1WU5 - chain A; structure by X-ray diffraction, 2.20 A resolution.

== Chain A ==
Molecule: xylanase Y
Source organism: Bacillus halodurans
Notes: EC 3.2.1.156
Reference sequence: Q9KB30 (Q9KB30_BACHD); residue numbers follow UniProt; this construct covers 1-388
Sequence (396 residues; numbered 1 to 396; the number before each row is that of its first residue):
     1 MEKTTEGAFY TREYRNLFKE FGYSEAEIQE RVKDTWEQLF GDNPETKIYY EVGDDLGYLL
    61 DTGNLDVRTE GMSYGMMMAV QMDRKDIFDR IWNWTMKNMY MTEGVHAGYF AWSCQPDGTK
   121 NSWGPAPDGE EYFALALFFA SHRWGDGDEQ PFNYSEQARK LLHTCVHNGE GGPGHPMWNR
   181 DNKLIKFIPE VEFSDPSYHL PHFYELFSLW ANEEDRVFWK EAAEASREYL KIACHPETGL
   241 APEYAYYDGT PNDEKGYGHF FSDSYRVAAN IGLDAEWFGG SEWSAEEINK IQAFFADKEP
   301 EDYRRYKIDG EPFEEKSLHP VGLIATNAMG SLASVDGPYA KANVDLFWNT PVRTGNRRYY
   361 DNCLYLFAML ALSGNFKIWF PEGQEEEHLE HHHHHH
Disordered / not traced: 1-5, 382-396
Construct notes: engineered mutation E2 (Lys in Q9KB30); expression tag (389-396)
Ion coordination: Ni2+: E27, E30, D253, H259
Ligand contacts: beta-D-xylopyranose (XYP): D61, N64, R68, E70, S262, D263, R266, L318, H319, R357, Y359, Y360
Curated features (UniProtKB/Swiss-Prot):
  - active site: E70 (Proton donor), D263 (Proton acceptor)
  - mutagenesis: E70 (E70A: Activity is 0.01% of wild type), D128 (D128A: Activity is 0.4% of wild type), Y198 (Y198F: Has high levels of glycosynthase activity. Reduced hydrolase activity), D263 (D263A: Activity is 0.02% of wild type. Has glycosynthase activity; D263C/N: Has high levels of glycosynthase activity. Reduced hydrolase activity; D263G/L/P/S/T/V: Has glycosynthase activity)

== In short ==
Chain A binds beta-D-xylopyranose. The Ni2+ site is built by E27, E30, D253 and H259. From UniProt:
active-site residues E70 and D263 and 4 mutagenesis sites.
Chain A is xylanase Y (Bacillus halodurans); the structure, Crystal structure of reducing-end-xylose releasing
exo-oligoxylanase complexed with xylose, was determined by X-ray diffraction (same publication as 1WU4 and
1WU6).
